PDB entry 7YZM | X-ray diffraction, 1.82 A resolution | chains G and H of the 4 polymer chains in the assembly

Chain G (and H):
Protein: Putative CoA-substrate-specific enzyme activase
From: Carboxydothermus hydrogenoformans Z-2901
Notes: chain H of this document is another copy of the same molecule, construct and numbering; everything in this record applies to it too
UniProt: Q3AET8 (Q3AET8_CARHZ); numbering as in UniProt (aligned over 1-243)
Amino-acid sequence (243 residues; numbered 1 to 243; the number before each row is that of its first residue):
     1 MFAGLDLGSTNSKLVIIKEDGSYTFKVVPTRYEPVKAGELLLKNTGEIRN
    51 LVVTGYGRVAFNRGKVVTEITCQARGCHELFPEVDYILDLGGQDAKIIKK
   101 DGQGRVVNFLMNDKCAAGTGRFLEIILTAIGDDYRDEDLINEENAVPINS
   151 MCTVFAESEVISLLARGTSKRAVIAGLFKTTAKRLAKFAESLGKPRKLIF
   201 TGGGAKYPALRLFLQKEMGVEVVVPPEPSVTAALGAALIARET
Metal / ion sites: 4Fe-4S cluster Fe: Cys115, Cys152 (shared with Cys115(H), Cys152(H) of chain H)
Small-molecule neighbours:
  - AMP-PNP (ANP; phosphoaminophosphonic acid-adenylate ester): Gly8, Ser9, Thr10, Asn11, Lys13, Tyr56, Glu69, Leu90, Gly91, Gly92, Gln93, Asp94, Lys96, Gly120, Arg121, Leu123, Glu124, Gly202, Gly203, Gly204, Lys206, Tyr207
  - 4Fe-4S cluster (SF4): Cys115, Met151, Cys152, Val154, Phe155

Interface between chain G and chain H:
Contacting residue pairs - 37 pairs, chain G then chain H:
  Tyr32(G) with Ile126(H); Ala129(H), hydrophobic; Leu164(H), hydrophobic
  Glu33(G) with Lys170(H), salt bridge
  Pro34(G) with Ala165(H)
  Tyr56(G) with Ala165(H)
  Val59(G) with Ala165(H)
  Ala60(G) with Ala165(H)
  Gln93(G) with Ser158(H), hydrogen bond; Ile161(H)
  Lys114(G) with Val154(H); Phe155(H)
  Ala117(G) with Val154(H); Ser158(H)
  Arg121(G) with Ile125(H); Glu157(H)
  Ile125(G) with Arg121(H)
  Ile126(G) with Tyr32(H)
  Ala129(G) with Tyr32(H), hydrophobic
  Thr153(G) with Val154(H)
  Val154(G) with Lys114(H); Ala117(H); Thr153(H); Val154(H), hydrophobic
  Phe155(G) with Lys114(H)
  Glu157(G) with Arg121(H)
  Ser158(G) with Gln93(H), hydrogen bond; Ala117(H)
  Ile161(G) with Tyr32(H), hydrophobic; Tyr56(H), hydrophobic; Gln93(H)
  Leu164(G) with Tyr32(H), hydrophobic; Pro34(H)
  Ala165(G) with Pro34(H), hydrophobic; Tyr56(H); Ala60(H)
  Lys170(G) with Glu33(H), salt bridge
Also at the interface, not in a pair above, chain G (31 interface residues in all): Ser9, Gly57, Cys115, Gly118, Ile130, Cys152, Val160, Ser162, Arg166
Also at the interface, not in a pair above, chain H (31 interface residues in all): Ser9, Arg31, Gly57, Cys115, Gly118, Ile130, Cys152, Val160, Ser162, Arg166

In short:
The chain G/chain H interface involves 31 residues from each chain; the contacts include 2 hydrogen bonds and
2 salt bridges. Among the polar pairs are Glu33(G)-Lys170(H) and Gln93(G)-Ser158(H). Bound to chain G: AMP-PNP
and 4Fe-4S cluster.
Chain G and chain H are both Putative CoA-substrate-specific enzyme activase (Carboxydothermus
hydrogenoformans Z-2901); the structure, MgADPNP-bound DCCP:DCCP-R complex, was determined by X-ray
diffraction (same publication as 7YZQ).
